6YT5 - chains B and L of the 12 polymer chains in the assembly; structure by electron microscopy, 3.00 A resolution.

== Chain B ==
Protein: Internal virion protein gp15
Source organism: Escherichia phage T7
Reference sequence: P03725 (GP15_BPT7); residues 1-747 here = UniProt positions 1-747
Amino-acid sequence (782 residues; each row starts with the number of its first residue; numbers below 1 keep their minus sign (Met-34 is residue -34)):
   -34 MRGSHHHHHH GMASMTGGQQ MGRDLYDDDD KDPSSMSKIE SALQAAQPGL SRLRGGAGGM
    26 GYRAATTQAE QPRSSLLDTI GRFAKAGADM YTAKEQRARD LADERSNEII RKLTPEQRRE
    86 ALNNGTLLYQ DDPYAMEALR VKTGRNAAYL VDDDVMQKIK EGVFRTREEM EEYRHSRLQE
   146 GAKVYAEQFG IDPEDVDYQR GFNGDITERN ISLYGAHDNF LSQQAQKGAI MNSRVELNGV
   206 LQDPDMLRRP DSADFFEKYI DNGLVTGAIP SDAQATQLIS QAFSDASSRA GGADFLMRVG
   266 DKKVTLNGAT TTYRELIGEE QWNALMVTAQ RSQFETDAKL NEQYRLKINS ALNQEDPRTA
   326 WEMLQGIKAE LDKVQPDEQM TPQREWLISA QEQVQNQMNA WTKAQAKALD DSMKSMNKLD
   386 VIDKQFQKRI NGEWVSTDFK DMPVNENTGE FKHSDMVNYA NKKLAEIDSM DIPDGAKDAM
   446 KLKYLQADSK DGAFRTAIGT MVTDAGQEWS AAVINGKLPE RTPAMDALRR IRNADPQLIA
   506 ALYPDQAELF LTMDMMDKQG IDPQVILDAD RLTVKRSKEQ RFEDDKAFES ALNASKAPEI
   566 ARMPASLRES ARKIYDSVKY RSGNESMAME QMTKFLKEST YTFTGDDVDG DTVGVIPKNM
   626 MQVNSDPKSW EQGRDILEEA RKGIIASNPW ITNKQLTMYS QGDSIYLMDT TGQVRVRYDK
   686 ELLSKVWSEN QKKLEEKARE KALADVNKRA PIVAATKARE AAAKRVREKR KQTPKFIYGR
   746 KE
Disordered / not traced: -34 to 59, 702-747
Differences from the reference sequence: initiating methionine (-34); expression tag (-33 to 0)

== Chain L ==
Protein: Peptidoglycan transglycosylase gp16
Source organism: Escherichia phage T7
Notes: EC 4.2.2.-
Reference sequence: P03726 (EXLYS_BPT7); residues 1-1318 here = UniProt positions 1-1318
Amino-acid sequence (1340 residues; row label = number of the first residue in the row; numbers below 1 keep their minus sign (Met-21 is residue -21)):
   -21 MGHHHHHHHH HHSSGHIEGR HMMDKYDKNV PSDYDGLFQK AADANGVSYD LLRKVAWTES
    39 RFVPTAKSKT GPLGMMQFTK ATAKALGLRV TDGPDDDRLN PELAINAAAK QLAGLVGKFD
    99 GDELKAALAY NQGEGRLGNP QLEAYSKGDF ASISEEGRNY MRNLLDVAKS PMAGQLETFG
   159 GITPKGKGIP AEVGLAGIGH KQKVTQELPE STSFDVKGIE QEATAKPFAK DFWETHGETL
   219 DEYNSRSTFF GFKNAAEAEL SNSVAGMAFR AGRLDNGFDV FKDTITPTRW NSHIWTPEEL
   279 EKIRTEVKNP AYINVVTGGS PENLDDLIKL ANENFENDSR AAEAGLGAKL SAGIIGAGVD
   339 PLSYVPMVGV TGKGFKLINK ALVVGAESAA LNVASEGLRT SVAGGDADYA GAALGGFVFG
   399 AGMSAISDAV AAGLKRSKPE AEFDNEFIGP MMRLEARETA RNANSADLSR MNTENMKFEG
   459 EHNGVPYEDL PTERGAVVLH DGSVLSASNP INPKTLKEFS EVDPEKAARG IKLAGFTEIG
   519 LKTLGSDDAD IRRVAIDLVR SPTGMQSGAS GKFGATASDI HERLHGTDQR TYNDLYKAMS
   579 DAMKDPEFST GGAKMSREET RYTIYRRAAL AIERPELQKA LTPSERIVMD IIKRHFDTKR
   639 ELMENPAIFG NTKAVSIFPE SRHKGTYVPH VYDRHAKALM IQRYGAEGLQ EGIARSWMNS
   699 YVSRPEVKAR VDEMLKELHG VKEVTPEMVE KYAMDKAYGI SHSDQFTNSS IIEENIEGLV
   759 GIENNSFLEA RNLFDSDLSI TMPDGQQFSV NDLRDFDMFR IMPAYDRRVN GDIAIMGSTG
   819 KTTKELKDEI LALKAKAEGD GKKTGEVHAL MDTVKILTGR ARRNQDTVWE TSLRAINDLG
   879 FFAKNAYMGA QNITEIAGMI VTGNVRALGH GIPILRDTLY KSKPVSAKEL KELHASLFGK
   939 EVDQLIRPKR ADIVQRLREA TDTGPAVANI VGTLKYSTQE LAARSPWTKL LNGTTNYLLD
   999 AARQGMLGDV ISATLTGKTT RWEKEGFLRG ASVTPEQMAG IKSLIKEHMV RGEDGKFTVK
  1059 DKQAFSMDPR AMDLWRLADK VADEAMLRPH KVSLQDSHAF GALGKMVMQF KSFTIKSLNS
  1119 KFLRTFYDGY KNNRAIDAAL SIITSMGLAG GFYAMAAHVK AYALPKEKRK EYLERALDPT
  1179 MIAHAALSRS SQLGAPLAMV DLVGGVLGFE SSKMARSTIL PKDTVKERDP NKPYTSREVM
  1239 GAMGSNLLEQ MPSAGFVANV GATLMNAAGV VNSPNKATEQ DFMTGLMNST KELVPNDPLT
  1299 QQLVLKIYEA NGVNLRERRK
Disordered / not traced: -21 to 3, 24, 41-53, 67-75, 225-1318
Differences from the reference sequence: initiating methionine (-21); expression tag (-20 to 0)
Swiss-Prot annotation at these positions:
  - region: Arg1314 to Lys1318 (Essential for viral DNA translocation)
  - active site: Glu37
From the paper describing this entry:
  - catalytic residues: Glu37

== Interface between chain B and chain L ==
Residue-residue contacts (82; chain B residue first):
  Arg323(B) with Asn137(L), hydrogen bond (backbone-side chain); Glu170(L), salt bridge
  Thr324(B) with Glu133(L)
  Trp326(B) with Ile167(L); Pro168(L); Gly172(L); Leu173(L)
  Glu327(B) with Glu133(L); Arg136(L), salt bridge; Arg140(L), salt bridge
  Met328(B) with Glu133(L), hydrogen bond (backbone-side chain)
  Gln330(B) with Gly158(L); Gly166(L); Ile167(L), hydrogen bond (side chain-backbone)
  Gly331(B) with Arg136(L)
  Lys333(B) with Gly158(L); Gly159(L); Ile160(L)
  Ala334(B) with Phe157(L), hydrophobic
  Glu335(B) with Ala129(L)
  Asp337(B) with Gly159(L); Ile160(L); Pro162(L)
  Gln340(B) with Pro162(L)
  Pro341(B) with Pro162(L)
  Glu343(B) with Thr161(L); Lys163(L)
  Arg349(B) with Ile160(L), hydrogen bond (side chain-backbone); Thr161(L)
  Leu352(B) with Ile160(L), hydrophobic
  Gln360(B) with Gly172(L), hydrogen bond (side chain-backbone); Leu173(L); Ile176(L)
  Met363(B) with Glu170(L); Leu173(L), hydrophobic; Ile176(L)
  Asn364(B) with Ile176(L); His178(L), hydrogen bond
  Thr367(B) with Gly177(L); His178(L)
  Lys368(B) with His178(L)
  Ala371(B) with Gln180(L)
  Leu374(B) with Gln180(L), hydrogen bond (backbone-side chain)
  Asp375(B) with Gln180(L); Lys181(L); Val182(L)
  Met378(B) with Gln180(L); Val182(L); Thr183(L); Gln184(L)
  Lys379(B) with Val182(L)
  Asn382(B) with Thr183(L), hydrogen bond (side chain-backbone); Gln184(L); Leu186(L)
  Asp385(B) with Gln184(L); Leu186(L)
  Lys389(B) with Pro187(L), hydrogen bond (side chain-backbone); Glu188(L), salt bridge
  Gln390(B) with Ser189(L), hydrogen bond
  Lys393(B) with Ser189(L), hydrogen bond (side chain-backbone); Thr190(L); Ser191(L)
  Glu398(B) with Ser191(L)
  Trp399(B) with Ser191(L); Phe192(L), hydrogen bond (backbone-backbone); Asp193(L)
  Val400(B) with Ser189(L)
  Pro408(B) with Pro187(L)
  Asn410(B) with Glu185(L), hydrogen bond (side chain-backbone); Leu186(L); Pro187(L)
  Asn412(B) with Thr183(L), hydrogen bond (side chain-backbone); Glu185(L), hydrogen bond (side chain-backbone)
  Ser652(B) with Trp211(L)
  Pro654(B) with Trp211(L); Thr217(L)
  Trp655(B) with Pro205(L), hydrophobic; Ala207(L); Lys208(L); Trp211(L), hydrophobic; Thr217(L)
  Gln678(B) with Thr202(L)
Other interface residues (no listed pair), chain B (49 interface residues in all): Pro322, Asp342, Val386, Val409, Thr413, Thr657, Lys659, Thr676
Other interface residues (no listed pair), chain L (46 interface residues in all): Ser132, Glu134, Ala169, Asp219, Glu220
Interface features reported in the paper:
  - interface residues, chain B: Asp375(B), Asp385(B), Lys389(B), Gln390(B)

== Summary ==
The interface between chain B and chain L involves 49 residues on one side and 46 on the other, with 15
hydrogen bonds and 4 salt bridges. Polar contacts include Arg323(B)-Glu170(L), Glu327(B)-Arg136(L) and
Glu327(B)-Arg140(L). UniProt lists active-site residue Glu37(L) on chain L. From the paper: the catalytic
residue Glu37(L); interface residues Asp375(B), Asp385(B) and Lys389(B) among others.
Chain B is Internal virion protein gp15 and chain L is Peptidoglycan transglycosylase gp16, both from
Escherichia phage T7; the structure, Cryo-EM structure of T7 bacteriophage DNA translocation gp15-gp16 core
complex intermediate assembly, was determined by electron microscopy (same publication as 6YSZ).
